7XID - chains A and B of the 5 polymer chains in the assembly; structure by electron microscopy, 3.30 A resolution.

== Chain A (and B) ==
Name: Spike glycoprotein
Organism: Severe acute respiratory syndrome coronavirus 2
Notes: chain B of this document is another copy of the same molecule, construct and numbering; everything in this record applies to it too
UniProt: P0DTC2 (SPIKE_SARS2); aligned to UniProt positions 1-1208 over residues 1-1208
Sequence (1267 residues; each row starts with the number of its first residue; note: 5 numbers in that range are skipped by the numbering (no residue carries them; nothing is unmodelled there); a row labelled like 214A-214B holds insertion residues (214A, then the next letters in order)):
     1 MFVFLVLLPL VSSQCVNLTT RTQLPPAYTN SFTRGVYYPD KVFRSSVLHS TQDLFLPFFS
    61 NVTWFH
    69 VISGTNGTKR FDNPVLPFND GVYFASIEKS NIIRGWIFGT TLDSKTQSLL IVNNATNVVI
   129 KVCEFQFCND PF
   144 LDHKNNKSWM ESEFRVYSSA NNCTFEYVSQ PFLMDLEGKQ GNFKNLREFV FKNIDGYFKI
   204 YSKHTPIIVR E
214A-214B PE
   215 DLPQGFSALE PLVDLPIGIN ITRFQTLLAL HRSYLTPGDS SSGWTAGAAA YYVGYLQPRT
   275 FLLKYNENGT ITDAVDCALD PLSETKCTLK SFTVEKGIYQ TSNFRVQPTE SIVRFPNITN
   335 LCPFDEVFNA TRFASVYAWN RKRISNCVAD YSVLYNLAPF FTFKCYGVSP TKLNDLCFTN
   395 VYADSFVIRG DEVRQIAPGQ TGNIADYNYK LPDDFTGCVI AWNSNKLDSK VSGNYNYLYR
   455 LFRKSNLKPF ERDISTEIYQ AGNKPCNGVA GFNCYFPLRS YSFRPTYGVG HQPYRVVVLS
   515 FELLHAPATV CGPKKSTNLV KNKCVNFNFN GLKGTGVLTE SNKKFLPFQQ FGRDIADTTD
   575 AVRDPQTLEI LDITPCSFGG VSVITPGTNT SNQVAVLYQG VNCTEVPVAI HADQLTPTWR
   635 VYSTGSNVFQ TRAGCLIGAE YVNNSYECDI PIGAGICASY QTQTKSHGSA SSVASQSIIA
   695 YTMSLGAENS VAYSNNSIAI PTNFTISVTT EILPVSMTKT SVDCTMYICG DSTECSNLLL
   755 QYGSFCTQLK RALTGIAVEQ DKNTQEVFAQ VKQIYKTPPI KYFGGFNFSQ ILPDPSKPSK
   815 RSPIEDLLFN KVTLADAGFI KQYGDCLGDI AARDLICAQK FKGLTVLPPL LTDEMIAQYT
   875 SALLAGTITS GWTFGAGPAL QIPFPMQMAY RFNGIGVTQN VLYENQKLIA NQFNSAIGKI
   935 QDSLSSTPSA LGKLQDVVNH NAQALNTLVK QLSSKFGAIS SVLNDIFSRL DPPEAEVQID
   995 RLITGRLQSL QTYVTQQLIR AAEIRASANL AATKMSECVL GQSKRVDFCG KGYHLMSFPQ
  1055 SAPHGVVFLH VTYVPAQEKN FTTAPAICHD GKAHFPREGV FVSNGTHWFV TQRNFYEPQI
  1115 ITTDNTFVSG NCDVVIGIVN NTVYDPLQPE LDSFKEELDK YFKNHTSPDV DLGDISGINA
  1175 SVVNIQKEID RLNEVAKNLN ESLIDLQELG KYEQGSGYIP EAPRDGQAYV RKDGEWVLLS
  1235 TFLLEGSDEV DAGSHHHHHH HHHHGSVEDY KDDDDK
Not modelled in the structure: 1-26, 69-80, 144-152, 173-186, 211-214, 214A-214B, 248-263, 455-490, 622-639, 677-689, 827-853, 941-943, 1147-1270 (chain B: 1-26, 69-80, 144-152, 173-186, 211-214, 214A-214B, 248-263, 622-639, 677-689, 827-853, 940-943, 1147-1270)
Disulfide bonds: Cys131-Cys166, Cys291-Cys301, Cys336-Cys361, Cys379-Cys432, Cys391-Cys525, Cys538-Cys590, Cys617-Cys649, Cys662-Cys671, Cys738-Cys760, Cys743-Cys749, Cys1032-Cys1043, Cys1082-Cys1126
Covalent attachments: N-acetylglucosamine (NAG) linked to Asn61, Asn122, Asn165, Asn234, Asn282, Asn331, Asn343, Asn603, Asn616, Asn657, Asn709, Asn717, Asn801, Asn1074, Asn1098, Asn1134
Sequence notes: variant Val69 (Ala67 in P0DTC2), Ile95 (Thr in P0DTC2), Asp145 (Gly142 in P0DTC2), Ile211 (Leu212 in P0DTC2), Asp339 (Gly in P0DTC2), Leu371 (Ser in P0DTC2), Pro373 (Ser in P0DTC2), Phe375 (Ser in P0DTC2), Asn417 (Lys in P0DTC2), Lys440 (Asn in P0DTC2), Ser446 (Gly in P0DTC2), Asn477 (Ser in P0DTC2), Lys478 (Thr in P0DTC2), Ala484 (Glu in P0DTC2), Arg493 (Gln in P0DTC2), Ser496 (Gly in P0DTC2), Arg498 (Gln in P0DTC2), Tyr501 (Asn in P0DTC2), His505 (Tyr in P0DTC2), Lys547 (Thr in P0DTC2), Gly614 (Asp in P0DTC2), Tyr655 (His in P0DTC2), Lys679 (Asn in P0DTC2), His681 (Pro in P0DTC2), Gly682 (Arg in P0DTC2), Ser683 (Arg in P0DTC2), Ser685 (Arg in P0DTC2), Lys764 (Asn in P0DTC2), Tyr796 (Asp in P0DTC2), Pro817 (Phe in P0DTC2), Lys856 (Asn in P0DTC2), Pro892 (Ala in P0DTC2), Pro899 (Ala in P0DTC2), Pro942 (Ala in P0DTC2), His954 (Gln in P0DTC2), Lys969 (Asn in P0DTC2), Phe981 (Leu in P0DTC2); insertion (214, 214A-214B); engineered mutation Pro986 (Lys in P0DTC2), Pro987 (Val in P0DTC2); expression tag (1209-1270)
UniProt features mapped onto this chain:
  - region: Asn280 to Cys301 (Putative superantigen), Arg403 to Asp405 (Integrin-binding motif), Asn448 to Phe456 (Immunodominant HLA epitope recognized by the CD8+), Ser816 to Tyr837 (Fusion peptide 1), Lys835 to Phe855 (Fusion peptide 2), Asp1163 to Glu1202 (Heptad repeat 2)
  - site: Arg815, Ser816 (Cleavage)
  - glycosylation: Asn17 (N-linked (GlcNAc...) (complex) asparagine), Asn61 (N-linked (GlcNAc...) (hybrid) asparagine), Asn74 (N-linked (GlcNAc...) (complex) asparagine), Asn122 (N-linked (GlcNAc...) (hybrid) asparagine), Asn149 (N-linked (GlcNAc...) (complex) asparagine), Asn165 (N-linked (GlcNAc...) (complex) asparagine), Asn234 (N-linked (GlcNAc...) (high mannose) asparagine), Asn282 (N-linked (GlcNAc...) (complex) asparagine), Thr323 (O-linked (GalNAc) threonine), Ser325 (O-linked (HexNAc...) serine), Asn331 (N-linked (GlcNAc...) (complex) asparagine), Asn343 (N-linked (GlcNAc...) (complex) asparagine), Asn603 (N-linked (GlcNAc...) (hybrid) asparagine), Asn616 (N-linked (GlcNAc...) (complex) asparagine), Asn657 (N-linked (GlcNAc...) (complex) asparagine), Thr676 (O-linked (GlcNAc...) threonine), Thr678 (O-linked (GlcNAc...) threonine), Asn709 (N-linked (GlcNAc...) (high mannose) asparagine), Asn717 (N-linked (GlcNAc...) (hybrid) asparagine), Asn801 (N-linked (GlcNAc...) (hybrid) asparagine) and 6 more in UniProt

== Interface between chain A and chain B ==
Pairs across the interface (130):
  Arg319(A) with Asp737(B), salt bridge; Met740(B)
  Arg357(A) with Pro230(B)
  Gly381(A) with Arg983(B)
  Val382(A) with Arg983(B), hydrogen bond (backbone-backbone); Leu984(B)
  Ser383(A) with Arg983(B)
  Lys386(A) with Phe981(B); Ser982(B); Arg983(B); Leu984(B)
  Leu387(A) with Ser982(B), hydrogen bond (backbone-backbone)
  Leu390(A) with Arg983(B)
  Phe392(A) with Arg983(B)
  Thr393(A) with Tyr200(B)
  Asn394(A) with Tyr200(B), hydrogen bond; Pro230(B)
  Tyr396(A) with Tyr200(B), hydrogen bond
  Glu516(A) with Tyr200(B), hydrogen bond
  Leu518(A) with Tyr200(B), hydrophobic
  His519(A) with Asp40(B), salt bridge; Lys41(B)
  Ala520(A) with Asp228(B)
  Lys558(A) with Phe43(B); Asn282(B)
  Phe559(A) with Phe43(B), hydrophobic
  Leu560(A) with Gly283(B); Thr284(B)
  Phe562(A) with Lys41(B), hydrogen bond (backbone-side chain); Glu224(B); Pro225(B), hydrophobic
  Gln563(A) with Lys41(B); Val42(B), hydrogen bond (side chain-backbone); Phe43(B)
  Phe565(A) with Val42(B); Phe43(B), hydrogen bond (backbone-backbone)
  Gly566(A) with Phe43(B)
  Arg567(A) with Val42(B); Phe43(B), hydrogen bond (backbone-backbone)
  Ile569(A) with Val47(B), hydrophobic
  Ala570(A) with Val963(B), hydrophobic
  Thr572(A) with Lys856(B)
  Phe592(A) with Phe855(B)
  Gly614(A) with Lys854(B)
  Ala647(A) with Pro862(B), hydrophobic
  Pro665(A) with Leu864(B), hydrophobic
  Gly667(A) with Leu864(B)
  Ala668(A) with Pro863(B), hydrogen bond (backbone-backbone); Leu864(B); Thr866(B)
  Gly669(A) with Leu864(B), hydrogen bond (backbone-backbone); Met869(B)
  Thr696(A) with Met869(B)
  Met697(A) with Leu864(B), hydrophobic; Leu865(B), hydrophobic; Met869(B), hydrophobic
  Leu699(A) with Met869(B); Gln872(B); Tyr873(B)
  Gly700(A) with Lys786(B)
  Ala701(A) with Gln787(B); Ile788(B)
  Glu702(A) with Ile788(B); Lys790(B), salt bridge
  Asn703(A) with Gln787(B), hydrogen bond; Ile788(B), hydrogen bond (backbone-backbone); Tyr789(B); Lys790(B)
  Val705(A) with Tyr789(B), hydrophobic; Gln895(B)
  Tyr707(A) with Phe797(B); Ile896(B); Pro897(B); Phe898(B), hydrogen bond (side chain-backbone)
  Asn709(A) with Pro897(B)
  Asn710(A) with Pro897(B)
  Ser711(A) with Gln895(B); Ile896(B); Pro897(B)
  Ile712(A) with Gln895(B); Ile896(B), hydrophobic
  Ala713(A) with Leu894(B), hydrophobic; Gln895(B), hydrogen bond (backbone-backbone)
  Pro715(A) with Leu894(B)
  Thr961(A) with Ser758(B); Gln762(B); Arg765(B)
  Gln965(A) with Tyr756(B); Ser758(B), hydrogen bond; Phe759(B)
  Ser968(A) with Gln755(B); Tyr756(B); Gly757(B)
  Lys969(A) with Gln755(B), hydrogen bond (backbone-backbone)
  Phe970(A) with Gln755(B), hydrogen bond (backbone-backbone); Tyr756(B); Phe759(B), hydrophobic
  Ser1003(A) with Phe759(B)
  Thr1006(A) with Gln1005(B)
  Gln1010(A) with Leu1012(B)
  Glu1017(A) with Arg1019(B), salt bridge
  Arg1039(A) with Thr1027(B); Glu1031(B), salt bridge; Arg1039(B)
  Val1040(A) with Ser1030(B); Glu1031(B)
  Asp1041(A) with Ser1030(B)
  Tyr1047(A) with Ala890(B), hydrophobic
  Val1068(A) with Ala890(B)
  Pro1069(A) with Ala890(B); Pro892(B)
  Glu1072(A) with Pro892(B); Leu894(B)
  Asn1074(A) with Gln895(B)
  Thr1077(A) with Met900(B)
  Pro1079(A) with Tyr917(B), hydrophobic
  Phe1089(A) with Asn914(B); Tyr917(B), hydrophobic
  Pro1090(A) with Gln913(B), hydrogen bond (backbone-side chain)
  Gly1093(A) with Tyr904(B)
  Val1094(A) with Met900(B), hydrophobic; Tyr904(B)
  Arg1107(A) with Tyr904(B)
  Phe1121(A) with Thr912(B)
  Ser1123(A) with Asn914(B), hydrogen bond; Glu918(B)
  Val1128(A) with Glu918(B)
  Val1129(A) with Tyr917(B)
  Ile1130(A) with Lys921(B)
  Leu1141(A) with Glu1144(B)
Other interface residues (no listed pair), chain A (97 interface residues in all): Asn317, Leu517, Pro521, Lys557, Gln613, Ile666, Ile670, Ala706, Ser708, Gly971, Arg995, Thr1009, Ile1013, Lys1045, Gly1046, Ala1078, Val1122, Leu1145
Other interface residues (no listed pair), chain B (90 interface residues in all): Tyr38, Pro39, Arg44, Ser46, Asp198, Thr739, Pro792, Gly857, Leu861, Thr883, Trp886, Gly889, Ala893, Pro899, Pro986, Asp994, Thr1009, Ile1013, Leu1034, Gly1035, Glu1111, Gln1113, Leu1145

== Overview ==
The interface between chain A and chain B involves 97 residues on one side and 90 on the other; the contacts
include 20 hydrogen bonds and 5 salt bridges. Polar contacts include Arg319(A)-Asp737(B), His519(A)-Asp40(B)
and Glu702(A)-Lys790(B).
Chain A and chain B are both Spike glycoprotein (Severe acute respiratory syndrome coronavirus 2); the
structure, S-ECD (Omicron) in complex with PD of ACE2, was determined by electron microscopy.
